Entry 1VSH (X-ray diffraction, 1.95 A resolution); this record covers chain A.

== Chain A ==
Molecule: Integrase
Source organism: Rous sarcoma virus (strain Schmidt-Ruppin)
Notes: fragment: catalytic core domain, residues 1 - 4, 52 - 209
UniProtKB: P03354 (POL_RSVP); residues 54-199 here correspond to UniProt positions 626-771 (UniProt number = residue number + 572)
Sequence (152 residues; row label = number of the first residue in the row):
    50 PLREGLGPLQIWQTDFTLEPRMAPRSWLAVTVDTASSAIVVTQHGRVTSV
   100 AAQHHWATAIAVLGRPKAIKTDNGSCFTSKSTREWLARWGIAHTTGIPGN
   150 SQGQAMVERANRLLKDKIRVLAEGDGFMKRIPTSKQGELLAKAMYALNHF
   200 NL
Unresolved in the structure: 50-53, 200-201
Modified / non-standard residues: C125 (hydroxyethylcysteine; OCY)
Construct notes: variant A101 (Val673 in P03354), K166 (Arg738 in P03354); modified residue (125)
Ion coordination: Zn2+ site 1: D64, E157; Zn2+ site 2: D64, D121; Zn2+ site 3 near H103 (its only coordinating residue here); Zn2+ site 4: Y194, H198

== Summary ==
The Zn2+ site 1 is built by D64 and E157. D64 and D121 coordinate Zn2+ site 2.
Chain A is Integrase (Rous sarcoma virus (strain Schmidt-Ruppin)); the structure, Asv integrase core domain
with zn(ii) cofactors, was determined by X-ray diffraction together with 1VSI and 1VSJ from the same study.
